1G2C - chains B and E of the 6 polymer chains in the assembly; structure by X-ray diffraction, 2.30 A resolution.

# Chain B
Name: Fusion protein (F)
From: Human respiratory syncytial virus
Notes: fragment: residues 476-520, hrsv f1 heptad repeat
UniProtKB: P11209 (VGLF_HRSVR); residues 477-519 here = UniProt positions 477-519
Amino-acid sequence (43 residues; numbered 477 to 519; the number before each row is that of its first residue):
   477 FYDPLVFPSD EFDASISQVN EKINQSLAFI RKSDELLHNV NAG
Not modelled in the structure: 477-479
Curated features (UniProtKB/Swiss-Prot):
  - glycosylation: Asn-500 (N-linked (GlcNAc...) asparagine)

# Chain E
Name: Fusion protein (F)
From: Human respiratory syncytial virus
Notes: fragment: residues 153-209, hrsv f1 heptad repeat
UniProtKB: P11209 (VGLF_HRSVR); residue numbers follow UniProt; this construct covers 158-209
Amino-acid sequence (52 residues; row label = number of the first residue in the row):
   158 LHLEGEVNKI KSALLSTNKA VVSLSNGVSV LTSKVLDLKN YIDKQLLPIV NK
Not modelled in the structure: 158-159, 208-209

# How chain B and chain E interact
Residue-residue contacts - 32 pairs, chain B then chain E:
  Leu-481(B) with Leu-204(E), hydrophobic
  Phe-483(B) with Lys-196(E); Ile-199(E), hydrophobic; Asp-200(E); Leu-204(E)
  Ser-485(B) with Lys-196(E), hydrogen bond; Asp-200(E), hydrogen bond
  Phe-488(B) with Val-192(E), hydrophobic; Lys-196(E)
  Asp-489(B) with Leu-193(E); Lys-196(E), salt bridge
  Ile-492(B) with Thr-189(E)
  Val-495(B) with Thr-189(E)
  Asn-496(B) with Thr-189(E)
  Ile-499(B) with Val-185(E), hydrophobic; Ser-186(E)
  Ser-502(B) with Val-178(E); Ser-182(E)
  Leu-503(B) with Val-179(E), hydrophobic; Ser-182(E)
  Ile-506(B) with Asn-175(E); Val-178(E), hydrophobic; Val-179(E), hydrophobic
  Ser-509(B) with Asn-175(E), hydrogen bond
  Asp-510(B) with Leu-172(E); Asn-175(E), hydrogen bond
  Leu-513(B) with Lys-168(E), hydrogen bond (backbone-side chain); Leu-171(E), hydrophobic; Leu-172(E), hydrophobic; Asn-175(E)
  Val-516(B) with Lys-168(E)
  Ala-518(B) with Lys-168(E), hydrogen bond (backbone-side chain)
Also at the interface, not in a pair above, chain B (20 interface residues in all): Val-482, His-514, Asn-517
Also at the interface, not in a pair above, chain E (17 interface residues in all): Val-207

# Summary
20 residues of chain B face 17 of chain E across their interface, with 6 hydrogen bonds and 1 salt bridge.
Polar pairs include Asp-489(B)/Lys-196(E), Ser-485(B)/Lys-196(E) and Ser-485(B)/Asp-200(E).
Here chain B is Fusion protein (F) and chain E is Fusion protein (F), both from Human respiratory syncytial
virus. Entry 1G2C (Human respiratory syncytial virus fusion protein core) was determined by X-ray diffraction.
